PDB entry 6VX4 | electron microscopy, 3.12 A resolution | chains K and F of the 9 polymer chains in the assembly

== Chain K ==
Name: Variable Domain of Kappa Chain of TyTx11 Antibody
Source organism: Mus musculus
Notes: antibody fragment or engineered binder
Amino-acid sequence (106 residues; each row starts with the number of its first residue):
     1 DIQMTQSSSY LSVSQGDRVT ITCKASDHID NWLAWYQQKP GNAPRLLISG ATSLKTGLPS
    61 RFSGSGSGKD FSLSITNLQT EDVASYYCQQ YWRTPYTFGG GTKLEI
Disulfides: Cys23-Cys88

== Chain F ==
Name: Cytolethal distending toxin subunit B
Source organism: Salmonella enterica subsp. enterica serovar Typhi str. CT18
Notes: EC 3.1.-.-
Reference sequence: A0A447PE99 (A0A447PE99_SALET); numbering as in UniProt (aligned over 23-269)
Amino-acid sequence (255 residues; row label = number of the first residue in the row):
    23 NISDYKVMTW NLQGSSASTE SKWNVNVRQL LSGTAGVDIL MVQEAGAVPT SAVPTGRHIQ
    83 PFGVGIPIDE YTWNLGTTSR QDIRYIYHSA IDVGARRVNL AIVSRQRADN VYVLRPTTVA
   143 SRPVIGIGLG NDVFLTAHAL ASGGPDAAAI VRVTINFFRQ PQMRHLSWFL AGDFNRSPDR
   203 LENDLMTEHL ERVVAVLAPT EPTQIGGGIL DYGVIVDRAP YSQRVEALRN PQLASDHYPV
   263 AFLARSCLEH HHHHH
Disordered / not traced: 270-277
Sequence notes: expression tag (270-277)
What the authors report for this chain:
  - conformationally variable residues (loop rearrangement): Ile177, His211, Leu212, Glu213, Arg214, Val215
  - catalytic residues: His160 (citing earlier work)

== How chain K and chain F interact ==
Contacting residue pairs (14):
  Asn31(K) with Glu213(F), hydrogen bond
  Trp32(K) with Arg181(F); Arg186(F); Arg240(F)
  Ser49(K) with Leu212(F); Glu213(F)
  Gly50(K) with Glu213(F)
  Ser53(K) with Leu212(F); Glu213(F), hydrogen bond
  Leu54(K) with Leu212(F)
  Lys55(K) with Leu212(F)
  Tyr91(K) with Arg181(F)
  Trp92(K) with Arg186(F), hydrogen bond (backbone-side chain)
  Arg93(K) with Pro183(F)
Also at the interface, not in a pair above, chain K (13 interface residues in all): Leu46, Ala51, Thr56
Also at the interface, not in a pair above, chain F (7 interface residues in all): Met208
Interface features reported in the paper:
  - specific contacts: Trp32(K)-Arg181(F) (pi stacking), Trp32(K)-Arg186(F) (pi stacking), Leu46(K)-Leu212(F) (hydrophobic contact), Ser53(K)-Glu213(F) (hydrogen bond), Lys55(K)-Leu212(F) (hydrophobic contact), Trp92(K)-Arg186(F) (hydrogen bond)
  - epitope / paratope residues, chain K: Trp32(K), Leu46(K), Ser53(K), Lys55(K), Trp92(K)
  - epitope / paratope residues, chain F: Arg181(F), Arg186(F), Leu212(F), Glu213(F)

== Summary ==
The interface between chain K and chain F involves 13 residues on one side and 7 on the other, with 3 hydrogen
bonds. Polar contacts include Asn31(K)-Glu213(F), Ser53(K)-Glu213(F) and Trp92(K)-Arg186(F). The paper
describes pi stacking between Trp32(K) and Arg181(F) and Trp32(K) and Arg186(F); hydrophobic contacts between
Leu46(K) and Leu212(F) and Lys55(K) and Leu212(F); hydrogen bonds between Ser53(K) and Glu213(F) and Trp92(K)
and Arg186(F). From the paper: the catalytic residue His160(F); epitope/paratope residues Trp32(K), Leu46(K)
and Arg181(F) among others.
Chain K is Variable Domain of Kappa Chain of TyTx11 Antibody (Mus musculus) and chain F is Cytolethal
distending toxin subunit B (Salmonella enterica subsp. enterica serovar Typhi str. CT18); the structure,
Density-fitted Model Structure of Antibody Variable Domains of TyTx11 in Complex with Typhoid Toxin, was
determined by electron microscopy.
